PDB entry 8ED8 | electron microscopy, 3.20 A resolution | chains A and B of the 8 polymer chains in the assembly

# Chain A (and B)
Molecule: Transient receptor potential cation channel, subfamily M, member 3
Organism: Mus musculus
Notes: chain B of this document is another copy of the same molecule, construct and numbering; everything in this record applies to it too
UniProt: Q5F4S7 (Q5F4S7_MOUSE); numbering as in UniProt (aligned over 1-1344)
Amino-acid sequence (1344 residues; row label = number of the first residue in the row):
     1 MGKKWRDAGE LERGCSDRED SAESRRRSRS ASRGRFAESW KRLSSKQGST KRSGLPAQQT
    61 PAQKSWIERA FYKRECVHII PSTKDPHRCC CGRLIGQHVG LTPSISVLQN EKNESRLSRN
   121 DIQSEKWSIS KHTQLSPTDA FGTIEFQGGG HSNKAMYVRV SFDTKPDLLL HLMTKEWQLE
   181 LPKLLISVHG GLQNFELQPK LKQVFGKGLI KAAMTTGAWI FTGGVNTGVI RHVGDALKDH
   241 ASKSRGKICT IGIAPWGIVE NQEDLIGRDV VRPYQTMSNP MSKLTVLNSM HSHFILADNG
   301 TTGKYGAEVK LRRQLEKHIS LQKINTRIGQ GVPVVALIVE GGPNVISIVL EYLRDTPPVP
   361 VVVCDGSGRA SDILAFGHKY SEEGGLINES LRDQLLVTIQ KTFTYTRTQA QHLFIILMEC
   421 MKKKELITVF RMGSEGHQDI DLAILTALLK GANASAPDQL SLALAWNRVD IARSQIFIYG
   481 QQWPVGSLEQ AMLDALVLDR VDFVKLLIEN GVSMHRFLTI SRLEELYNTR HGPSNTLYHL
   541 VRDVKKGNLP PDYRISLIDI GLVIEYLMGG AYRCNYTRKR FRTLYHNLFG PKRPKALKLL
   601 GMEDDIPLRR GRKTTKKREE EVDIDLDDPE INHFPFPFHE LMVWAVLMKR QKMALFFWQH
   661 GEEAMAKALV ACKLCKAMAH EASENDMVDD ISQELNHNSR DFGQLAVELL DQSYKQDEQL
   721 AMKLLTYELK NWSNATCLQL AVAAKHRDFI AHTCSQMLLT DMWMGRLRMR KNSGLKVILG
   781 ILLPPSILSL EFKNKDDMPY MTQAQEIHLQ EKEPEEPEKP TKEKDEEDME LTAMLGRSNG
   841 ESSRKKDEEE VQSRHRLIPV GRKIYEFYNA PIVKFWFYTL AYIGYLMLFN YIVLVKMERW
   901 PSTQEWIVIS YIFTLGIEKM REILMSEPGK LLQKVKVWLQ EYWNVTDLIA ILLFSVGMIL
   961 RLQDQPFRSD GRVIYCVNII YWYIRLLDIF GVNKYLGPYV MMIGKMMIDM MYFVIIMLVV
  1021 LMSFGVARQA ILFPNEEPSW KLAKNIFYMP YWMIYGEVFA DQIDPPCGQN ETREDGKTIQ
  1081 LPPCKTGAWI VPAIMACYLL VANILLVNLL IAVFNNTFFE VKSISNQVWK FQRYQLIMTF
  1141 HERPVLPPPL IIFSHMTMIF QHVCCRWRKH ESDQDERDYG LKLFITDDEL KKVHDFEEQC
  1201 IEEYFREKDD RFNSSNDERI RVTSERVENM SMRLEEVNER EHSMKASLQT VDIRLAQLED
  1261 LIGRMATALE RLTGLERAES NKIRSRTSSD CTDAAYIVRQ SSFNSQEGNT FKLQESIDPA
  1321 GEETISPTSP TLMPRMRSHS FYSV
Disordered / not traced: 1-128, 383-396, 589-631, 795-860, 1068-1079, 1165-1176, 1244-1344
Residues lining bound ligands:
  - 1,2-diacyl-glycerol-3-sn-phosphate (3PH), molecule 1: E941, Y942, W943, T946, I949, A950, L953, V977, I980, Y981, I984, L987, V1000, I1003, G1004, M1007, Q1132
  - 1,2-diacyl-glycerol-3-sn-phosphate (3PH), molecule 2: V1020, S1023, F1024, I1094, C1097, Y1098, V1101
  - 9Z9 ((3beta,14beta,17beta,25R)-3-[4-methoxy-3-(methoxymethyl)butoxy]spirost-5-en), molecule 1: M887, N890, Y891, Y983
  - 9Z9, molecule 2: P1038, S1039, W1040, K1041, L1042, A1043
  - PIO ([(2R)-2-octanoyloxy-3-[oxidanyl-[(1R,2R,3S,4R,5R,6S)-2,3,6-tris(oxidanyl)-4,5-diphosphonooxy-cyclohexyl]oxy-phosphoryl]oxy-propyl] octanoate): S773, G774, L775, I778, F875, W876, L880, I989, F990, V992, N993, K994, Y995

# Interface between chain A and chain B
Pairs across the interface (97; chain A residue first):
  G148(A) with I508(B); G511(B), hydrogen bond (backbone-backbone); V512(B); S513(B)
  E196(A) with Y479(B)
  R231(A) with Y479(B)
  A241(A) with R1206(B)
  S244(A) with R1206(B)
  R245(A) with E1203(B), salt bridge; R1206(B); D1210(B), salt bridge
  Q275(A) with S513(B), hydrogen bond; R516(B)
  M277(A) with G511(B)
  Y1012(A) with Y995(B); L996(B)
  F1013(A) with Y999(B), hydrophobic
  I1015(A) with F990(B), hydrophobic
  V1019(A) with Y983(B); F990(B), hydrophobic
  M1022(A) with Y983(B), hydrophobic
  S1023(A) with I980(B); Y983(B)
  V1026(A) with N890(B); Y983(B)
  A1027(A) with C976(B); I980(B), hydrophobic
  Q1029(A) with L894(B)
  A1030(A) with V893(B); R972(B), hydrogen bond (backbone-side chain); C976(B), hydrophobic
  I1031(A) with V973(B), hydrophobic; C976(B), hydrophobic
  P1034(A) with K896(B); R972(B)
  E1036(A) with V895(B); K896(B), hydrogen bond (backbone-backbone)
  E1037(A) with K896(B), salt bridge
  P1038(A) with V895(B), hydrophobic
  L1042(A) with V895(B), hydrophobic
  I1046(A) with L894(B), hydrophobic
  V1058(A) with Y1055(B); E1057(B)
  F1059(A) with E1057(B); F1059(B), hydrophobic
  A1060(A) with E1057(B), hydrogen bond (backbone-side chain)
  D1064(A) with Y1048(B), hydrogen bond
  T1086(A) with S969(B); D970(B); V973(B)
  I1090(A) with V973(B), hydrophobic; V977(B), hydrophobic
  P1092(A) with Y1048(B), hydrophobic; W1052(B)
  I1094(A) with I980(B), hydrophobic
  M1095(A) with W1052(B), hydrophobic
  A1096(A) with Y1051(B), hydrogen bond (backbone-side chain); W1052(B)
  L1099(A) with W1052(B), hydrophobic; Y1055(B)
  L1100(A) with Y1051(B); Y1055(B)
  N1103(A) with Y1055(B)
  I1104(A) with M1010(B), hydrophobic; L1110(B), hydrophobic
  L1105(A) with I1003(B), hydrophobic; M1006(B), hydrophobic; M1007(B), hydrophobic; M1010(B), hydrophobic
  N1108(A) with I1111(B); F1114(B)
  L1109(A) with I1003(B), hydrophobic; M1006(B), hydrophobic
  A1112(A) with F1114(B)
  V1113(A) with F1118(B), hydrophobic
  N1115(A) with N1115(B)
  N1116(A) with N1115(B); F1118(B)
  D1217(A) with N1216(B), hydrogen bond
  I1220(A) with R1219(B); I1220(B), hydrophobic
  R1221(A) with R1219(B)
  S1224(A) with T1223(B)
  V1227(A) with R1226(B); M1230(B)
  E1228(A) with R1226(B), salt bridge
  M1230(A) with M1230(B), hydrophobic
  S1231(A) with M1230(B)
  L1234(A) with M1230(B), hydrophobic; L1234(B), hydrophobic
  E1235(A) with R1233(B)
  N1238(A) with R1233(B); E1236(B), hydrogen bond; V1237(B); R1240(B)
  H1242(A) with H1242(B)
  S1243(A) with H1242(B)
Interface residues without a listed pair, chain A (70 interface residues in all): Q147, G149, G150, K243, D1009, I1016, F1033, G1056, G1087, I1111, E1241
Interface residues without a listed pair, chain B (65 interface residues in all): E509, H515, Y891, I979, L987, N993, M1002, V1014, G1056, V1107, E1207, V1227

# In short
70 residues of chain A and 65 residues of chain B are in contact; the contacts include 9 hydrogen bonds and 4
salt bridges. Polar pairs include R245(A)-E1203(B), R245(A)-D1210(B) and E1037(A)-K896(B). Bound to chain A:
1,2-diacyl-glycerol-3-sn-phosphate, compound 9Z9 and compound PIO.
Chain A and chain B are both Transient receptor potential cation channel, subfamily M, member 3 (Mus
musculus); the structure, cryo-EM structure of TRPM3 ion channel in the presence of PIP2 and PregS, state 1,
was determined by electron microscopy, deposited together with 8DDQ, 8DDR, 8DDS, 8DDT, 8DDU, 8DDV and 4
further entries.
